PDB entry 9AWK | electron microscopy, 2.14 A resolution | chains C and D of the 7 polymer chains in the assembly

# Chain C
Protein: Acetylcholine receptor subunit alpha
Organism: Bos taurus
UniProt: P02709 (ACHA_BOVIN); residues 21-457 here = UniProt positions 21-457
Sequence (437 residues; row label = number of the first residue in the row):
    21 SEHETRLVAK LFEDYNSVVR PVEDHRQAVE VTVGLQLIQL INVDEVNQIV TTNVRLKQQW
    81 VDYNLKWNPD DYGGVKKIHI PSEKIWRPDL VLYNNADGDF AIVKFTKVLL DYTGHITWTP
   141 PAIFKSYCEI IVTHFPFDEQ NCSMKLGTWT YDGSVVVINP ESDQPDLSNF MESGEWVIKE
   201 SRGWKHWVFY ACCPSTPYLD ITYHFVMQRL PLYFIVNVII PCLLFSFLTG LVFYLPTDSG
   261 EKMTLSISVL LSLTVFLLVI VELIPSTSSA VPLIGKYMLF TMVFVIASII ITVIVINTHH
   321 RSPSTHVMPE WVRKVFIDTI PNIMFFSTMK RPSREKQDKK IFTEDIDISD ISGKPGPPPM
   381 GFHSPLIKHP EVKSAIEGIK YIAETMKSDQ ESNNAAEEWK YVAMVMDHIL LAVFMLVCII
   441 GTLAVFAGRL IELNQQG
Not modelled in the structure: 350-384, 457
Disulfide bonds: Cys148-Cys162
Swiss-Prot annotation at these positions:
  - glycosylation: Asn161 (N-linked (GlcNAc...) asparagine)

# Chain D
Protein: Acetylcholine receptor subunit delta
Organism: Bos taurus
UniProt: P04759 (ACHD_BOVIN); residues 22-516 here = UniProt positions 22-516
Sequence (495 residues; each row starts with the number of its first residue):
    22 LNEEERLIRH LFEEKAYNKE LRPAAHKESV EISLALTLSN LISLKEVEET LTTNVWIEQG
    82 WTDSRLQWDA EDFGNISVLR LPADMVWLPE IVLENNNDGS FQISYSCNVL IYPSGSVYWL
   142 PPAIFRSSCP ISVTYFPFDW QNCSLKFSSL KYTTKEITLS LKQAEEDGRS YPVEWIIIDP
   202 EGFTENGEWE IVHRPARVNV DPSVPLDSPN RQDVTFYLII RRKPLFYVIN ILVPCVLISF
   262 MINLVFYLPA DCGEKTSMAI SVLLAQSVFL LLISKRLPAT SMAIPLIGKF LLFGMVLVTM
   322 VVVICVIVLN IHFRTPSTHV LSEPVKKLFL ETLPEILHMS RPAEDGPSPG TLIRRSSSLG
   382 YISKAEEYFS LKSRSDLMFE KQSERHGLAR RLTTARRPPA GSEQAQQELF SELKPAVDGA
   442 NFIVNHMKDQ NNYNEEKDCW NRVARTVDRL CLFVVTPIMV VGTAWIFLQG AYNQPPPQPF
   502 PGDPFSYLEK DKRFI
Not modelled in the structure: 360-425
Disulfide bonds: Cys150-Cys164
Covalently attached groups: N-acetylglucosamine (NAG) linked to Asn96, Asn163
Swiss-Prot annotation at these positions:
  - modified residue: Tyr389 (Phosphotyrosine)
  - glycosylation (N-linked (GlcNAc...) asparagine): Asn96, Asn163

# Interface between chain C and chain D
Contacting residue pairs - 117 pairs, chain C then chain D:
  Asp34(C) - Glu26(D)
  Asn36(C) - Glu26(D)
  Val38(C) - Ile29(D)  hydrophobic
  Val38(C) - Arg101(D)
  Val38(C) - Leu102(D)  hydrophobic
  Val38(C) - Pro103(D)
  Val38(C) - Met106(D)  hydrophobic
  Val39(C) - Leu22(D)  hydrophobic
  Val39(C) - Glu25(D)
  Val39(C) - Glu26(D)
  Val39(C) - Ile29(D)  hydrophobic
  Arg40(C) - Glu25(D)  salt bridge
  Val42(C) - Leu22(D)  hydrogen bond (backbone-backbone)
  Glu43(C) - Leu22(D)  hydrogen bond (backbone-backbone)
  Glu43(C) - Asn23(D)
  Asp44(C) - Leu22(D)
  His45(C) - Leu22(D)
  His45(C) - Glu24(D)
  His45(C) - Gly95(D)  hydrogen bond (side chain-backbone)
  His45(C) - Ile97(D)
  Arg46(C) - Gly95(D)  hydrogen bond (side chain-backbone)
  Asn67(C) - Ile63(D)
  Asn67(C) - Ser64(D)
  Gln68(C) - Glu206(D)  hydrogen bond (side chain-backbone)
  Gln68(C) - Asn207(D)
  Gln68(C) - Gly208(D)
  Asn84(C) - Leu22(D)
  Asp109(C) - Tyr126(D)
  Val111(C) - Tyr126(D)  hydrophobic
  Tyr113(C) - Ser60(D)
  Tyr113(C) - Trp77(D)
  Asn115(C) - Asn61(D)
  Asn115(C) - Asn75(D)  hydrogen bond (backbone-side chain)
  Asn115(C) - Ile145(D)
  Ala116(C) - Asn61(D)
  Ala116(C) - Ile63(D)
  Ala116(C) - Asn75(D)  hydrogen bond (backbone-side chain)
  Asp117(C) - Ile145(D)
  Gly118(C) - Ile145(D)
  Phe120(C) - Asn75(D)
  Phe120(C) - Ser125(D)
  Phe120(C) - Pro143(D)  hydrophobic
  Phe120(C) - Ala144(D)
  Phe120(C) - Ile145(D)  hydrophobic
  Ala121(C) - Tyr126(D)  hydrophobic
  Tyr147(C) - Asn61(D)
  Tyr147(C) - Leu62(D)  hydrogen bond (side chain-backbone)
  Tyr147(C) - Thr205(D)
  Tyr147(C) - Asn207(D)
  Glu149(C) - Thr205(D)
  Trp169(C) - Trp77(D)
  Trp169(C) - Cys128(D)
  Trp169(C) - Leu141(D)  hydrogen bond (side chain-backbone)
  Trp169(C) - Pro143(D)
  Thr170(C) - Arg101(D)  hydrogen bond (backbone-side chain)
  Thr170(C) - Cys128(D)
  Thr170(C) - Asn129(D)  hydrogen bond
  Thr170(C) - Leu131(D)
  Tyr171(C) - Arg101(D)
  Tyr171(C) - Asn129(D)
  Asp172(C) - Arg101(D)  salt bridge
  Val175(C) - Arg101(D)
  Gly260(C) - Glu275(D)
  Met263(C) - Leu269(D)  hydrophobic
  Met263(C) - Glu275(D)
  Met263(C) - Met279(D)  hydrophobic
  Thr264(C) - Glu275(D)  hydrogen bond
  Ile267(C) - Ser282(D)
  Leu270(C) - Met262(D)  hydrophobic
  Leu271(C) - Ser282(D)
  Leu271(C) - Leu285(D)  hydrophobic
  Thr274(C) - Ile259(D)
  Thr274(C) - Val289(D)
  Thr274(C) - Phe290(D)
  Leu277(C) - Asn251(D)
  Leu277(C) - Phe290(D)  hydrophobic
  Leu278(C) - Leu293(D)  hydrophobic
  Val281(C) - Leu293(D)  hydrophobic
  Ser286(C) - Phe247(D)
  Ser286(C) - Arg297(D)  hydrogen bond
  Thr287(C) - Gly208(D)
  Thr287(C) - Phe247(D)
  Ser288(C) - Gly208(D)  hydrogen bond (backbone-backbone)
  Ser288(C) - Lys244(D)  hydrogen bond (side chain-backbone)
  Ser288(C) - Leu246(D)
  Ser288(C) - Phe247(D)  hydrogen bond (side chain-backbone)
  Ser289(C) - Gly208(D)  hydrogen bond (backbone-backbone)
  Ala290(C) - Leu246(D)
  Val291(C) - Leu246(D)  hydrophobic
  Val291(C) - Ile250(D)  hydrophobic
  Leu299(C) - Ile250(D)  hydrophobic
  Leu299(C) - Val254(D)  hydrophobic
  Met302(C) - Pro255(D)  hydrophobic
  Ile306(C) - Leu258(D)  hydrophobic
  Ile309(C) - Met262(D)  hydrophobic
  Ile309(C) - Met279(D)  hydrophobic
  Ile310(C) - Leu265(D)  hydrophobic
  Val313(C) - Leu265(D)
  Val313(C) - Tyr268(D)  hydrophobic
  Ile316(C) - Pro270(D)
  Ile316(C) - Cys273(D)  hydrophobic
  Asn317(C) - Tyr268(D)  hydrogen bond (side chain-backbone)
  His320(C) - Pro270(D)
  His320(C) - Cys273(D)  hydrogen bond
  Thr325(C) - Arg466(D)
  Pro385(C) - Gln427(D)
  Ile387(C) - Gln427(D)
  Glu391(C) - Val438(D)
  Glu391(C) - Asn442(D)  hydrogen bond
  Ser394(C) - Asn442(D)  hydrogen bond
  Ala395(C) - Asn442(D)
  Gly398(C) - Val445(D)
  Tyr401(C) - Lys449(D)
  Tyr401(C) - Asn452(D)  hydrogen bond
  Ile402(C) - Val445(D)  hydrophobic
  Ile402(C) - Met448(D)  hydrophobic
  Thr405(C) - Asn452(D)
Also at the interface, not in a pair above, chain C (73 interface residues in all): Ile69, Tyr83, Thr257, Glu261, Ile280, Pro285, Val303, Val392, Ile399
Also at the interface, not in a pair above, chain D (74 interface residues in all): Phe94, Asn96, Arg147, Glu209, Pro245, Asp272, Ala286, Leu292, Lys296, Ala441, Ile444

# Summary
73 residues of chain C and 74 residues of chain D are in contact; the contacts include 22 hydrogen bonds and 2
salt bridges. Polar contacts include Arg40(C)-Glu25(D), Asp172(C)-Arg101(D) and His45(C)-Gly95(D). Covalently
linked N-acetylglucosamine: at Asn96(D) and Asn163(D).
Here chain C is Acetylcholine receptor subunit alpha and chain D is Acetylcholine receptor subunit delta, both
from Bos taurus. Entry 9AWK (Bovine fetal muscle nAChR resting state) was determined by electron microscopy,
deposited together with 9AVU, 9AVV and 9AWJ.
